PDB entry 7CL5 | X-ray diffraction, 2.50 A resolution | chains A and B

== Chain A (and B) ==
Name: Kanamycin B dioxygenase
Source organism: Streptomyces kanamyceticus
Notes: EC 1.14.11.37; chain B of this document is another copy of the same molecule, construct and numbering; everything in this record applies to it too
UniProtKB: Q6L732 (KANJ_STRKN); residue numbers follow UniProt; this construct covers 1-285
Chain sequence (301 residues; numbered -15 to 285; the number before each row is that of its first residue; numbers below 1 keep their minus sign (Met-15 is residue -15)):
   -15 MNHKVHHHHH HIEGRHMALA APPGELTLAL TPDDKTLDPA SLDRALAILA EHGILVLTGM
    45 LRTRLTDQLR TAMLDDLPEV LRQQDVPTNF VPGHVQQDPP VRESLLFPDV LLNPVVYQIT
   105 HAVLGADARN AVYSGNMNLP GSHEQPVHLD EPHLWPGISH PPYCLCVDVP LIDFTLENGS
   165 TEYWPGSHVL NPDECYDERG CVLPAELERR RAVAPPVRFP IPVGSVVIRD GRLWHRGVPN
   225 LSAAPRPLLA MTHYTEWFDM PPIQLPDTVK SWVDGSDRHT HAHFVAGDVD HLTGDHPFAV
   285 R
Unresolved in the structure: -15 to -1, 277-279, 285 (chain B: -15 to 1, 277-279, 285)
Sequence notes: expression tag (-15 to 0)
Metal / ion sites: Ni2+: His132, Asp134, His219 (together with N-oxalylglycine)
Ligand contacts:
  - Kanamycin B (9CS; (1R,2S,3S,4R,6S)-4,6-diamino-3-[(3-amino-3-deoxy-alpha-D-glucopyranosyl)oxy]-2-hydroxycyclohexyl 2,6-diamino-2,6-dideoxy-alpha-D-glucopyranoside): Asn73, Gln80, Val116, Gly119, Asn120, Asp134, Glu135, Pro136, Cys150, Asp152, Glu182, Arg183, Gly184, Arg213, Ala234, Thr236, Tyr238, Met244, Phe282, Val284
  - N-oxalylglycine (OGA): Asn73, Phe74, Asn120, Gln129, His132, Asp134, Gly163, Thr165, His219, Arg220, Gly221, Arg230, Leu232

== How chain A and chain B interact ==
Pairs across the interface (20; chain A residue first):
  Arg113(A) - Asp243(B)  salt bridge
  Leu138(A) - Trp241(B)
  Trp139(A) - His144(B)
  Trp139(A) - Pro145(B)
  Trp139(A) - Pro146(B)  hydrogen bond (side chain-backbone)
  Trp139(A) - Trp241(B)  hydrophobic
  Ile142(A) - Pro145(B)  hydrophobic
  His144(A) - Trp139(B)
  Pro145(A) - Trp139(B)
  Pro145(A) - Ile142(B)  hydrophobic
  Pro146(A) - Trp139(B)  hydrogen bond (backbone-side chain)
  Trp241(A) - Leu138(B)  hydrogen bond (side chain-backbone)
  Trp241(A) - Trp139(B)  hydrophobic
  Trp241(A) - Trp241(B)  hydrophobic
  Trp241(A) - Phe242(B)  hydrophobic
  Trp241(A) - Asp243(B)  hydrogen bond (backbone-backbone)
  Phe242(A) - Trp241(B)  hydrophobic
  Asp243(A) - Arg113(B)  salt bridge
  Asp243(A) - Trp241(B)  hydrogen bond (backbone-backbone)
  Asp243(A) - Asp243(B)
Interface residues without a listed pair, chain A (12 interface residues in all): Tyr147, Glu240
Interface residues without a listed pair, chain B (12 interface residues in all): Tyr147, Glu240

== In short ==
Chain A and chain B each contribute 12 residues to their interface; the contacts include 5 hydrogen bonds and
2 salt bridges. Polar contacts include Arg113(A)-Asp243(B), Trp139(A)-Pro146(B) and Trp241(A)-Leu138(B). Chain
A binds N-oxalylglycine and Kanamycin B. His132(A), Asp134(A) and His219(A) coordinate Ni2+.
Chain A and chain B are both Kanamycin B dioxygenase (Streptomyces kanamyceticus); the structure, The crystal
structure of KanJ in complex with kanamycin B and N-oxalylglycine, was determined by X-ray diffraction
together with 7CL2, 7CL3, 7CL4 and 7CL6 from the same study.
